6FWR - chains A and B; structure by X-ray diffraction, 2.50 A resolution.

# Chain A
Protein: ATP-dependent DNA helicase DinG
From: Escherichia coli
UniProt: A0A2H4TNL0 (A0A2H4TNL0_ECOLX); residues 1-716 here correspond to UniProt positions 46-761 (UniProt number = residue number + 45)
Sequence (716 residues; numbered 1 to 716; the number before each row is that of its first residue):
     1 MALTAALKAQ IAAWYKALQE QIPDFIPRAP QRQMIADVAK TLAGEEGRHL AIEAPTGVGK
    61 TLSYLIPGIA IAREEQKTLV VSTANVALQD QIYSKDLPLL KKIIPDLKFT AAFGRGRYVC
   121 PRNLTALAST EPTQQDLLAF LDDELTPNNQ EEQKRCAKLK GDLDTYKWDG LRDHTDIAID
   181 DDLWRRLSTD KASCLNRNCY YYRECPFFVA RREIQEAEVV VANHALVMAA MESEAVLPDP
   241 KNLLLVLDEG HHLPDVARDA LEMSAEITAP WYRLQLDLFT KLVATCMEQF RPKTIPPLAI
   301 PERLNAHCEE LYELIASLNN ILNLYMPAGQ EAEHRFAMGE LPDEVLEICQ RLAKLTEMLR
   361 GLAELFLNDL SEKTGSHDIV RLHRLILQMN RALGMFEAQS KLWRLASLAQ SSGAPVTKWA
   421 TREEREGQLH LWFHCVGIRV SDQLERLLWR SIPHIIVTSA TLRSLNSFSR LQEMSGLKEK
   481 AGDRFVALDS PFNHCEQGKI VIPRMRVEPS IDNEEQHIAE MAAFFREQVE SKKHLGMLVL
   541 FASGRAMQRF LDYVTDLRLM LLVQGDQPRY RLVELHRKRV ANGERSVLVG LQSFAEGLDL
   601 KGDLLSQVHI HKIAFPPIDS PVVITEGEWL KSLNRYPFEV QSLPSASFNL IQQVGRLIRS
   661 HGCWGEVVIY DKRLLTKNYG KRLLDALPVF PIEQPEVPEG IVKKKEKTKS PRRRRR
Unresolved in the structure: 1, 374-377, 705-716
Bound ions: 4Fe-4S cluster Fe: Cys-120, Cys-194, Cys-205
Ligand contacts: 4Fe-4S cluster (SF4): Cys-120, Pro-121, Arg-122, Thr-189, Cys-194, Leu-195, Asn-196, Cys-199, Tyr-201, Cys-205, Phe-208
What the authors report for this chain:
  - binding site for the 11-nt DNA strand (chain B): Arg-117, Arg-211, Phe-615, Tyr-636, Phe-638
  - mutagenesis - R117A, R211A: decreased binding to ssDNA
  - mutagenesis - R117A, R211A: decreased catalytic activity (Helicase activity)
  - specificity-determining residues: Phe-615, Phe-638

# Chain B
Molecule: 11-nt DNA strand
Sequence (11 nucleotides; row label = number of the first residue in the row):
     1 TTTTTTTTTT T

# How chain A and chain B interact
Pairs across the interface (51; chain A residue first):
  Asn-85(A) with DT8(B), phosphate contact; DT9(B), phosphate contact
  Val-86(A) with DT9(B), hydrogen bond to the phosphate
  Phe-113(A) with DT10(B), phosphate contact
  Gly-114(A) with DT10(B), hydrogen bond to the phosphate; DT11(B), phosphate contact
  Arg-115(A) with DT11(B), hydrogen bond to the phosphate
  Arg-117(A) with DT9(B), salt bridge to the phosphate; DT10(B), salt bridge to the phosphate
  Arg-211(A) with DT11(B), salt bridge to the phosphate
  Asn-223(A) with DT9(B), hydrogen bond to the phosphate; DT10(B), hydrogen bond to the phosphate
  Ala-225(A) with DT9(B), sugar contact; DT10(B), sugar contact
  Leu-226(A) with DT10(B), phosphate contact
  Ala-229(A) with DT11(B), sugar contact
  Ser-233(A) with DT11(B), phosphate contact
  Asp-259(A) with DT10(B), base contact
  Ala-542(A) with DT5(B), sugar contact; DT6(B), sugar contact
  Ser-543(A) with DT5(B), sugar contact; DT6(B), phosphate contact
  Gly-544(A) with DT6(B), hydrogen bond to the phosphate
  Arg-545(A) with DT5(B), salt bridge to the phosphate
  Gln-564(A) with DT7(B), hydrogen bond to the phosphate
  Leu-591(A) with DT6(B), phosphate contact; DT7(B), phosphate contact
  Gln-592(A) with DT6(B), hydrogen bond to the phosphate; DT7(B), hydrogen bond to the phosphate
  Ser-593(A) with DT7(B), hydrogen bond to the phosphate; DT8(B), hydrogen bond to the phosphate
  Lys-612(A) with DT4(B), salt bridge to the phosphate; DT5(B), salt bridge to the phosphate
  Phe-615(A) with DT3(B), phosphate contact; DT4(B), sugar contact
  Pro-616(A) with DT4(B), sugar contact
  Pro-617(A) with DT4(B), sugar contact; DT5(B), sugar contact
  Ile-618(A) with DT3(B), base contact; DT4(B), hydrogen bond to the sugar
  Asp-619(A) with DT4(B), hydrogen bond to the base; DT5(B), base contact
  Tyr-636(A) with DT1(B), stacking on the base; DT2(B), hydrogen bond to the base
  Phe-638(A) with DT2(B), base contact; DT3(B), sugar contact
  Arg-673(A) with DT3(B), salt bridge to the phosphate; DT4(B), salt bridge to the phosphate
  Lys-677(A) with DT3(B), phosphate contact
  Tyr-679(A) with DT2(B), phosphate contact; DT3(B), hydrogen bond to the phosphate
Interface residues without a listed pair, chain A (39 interface residues in all): Ala-84, Gly-116, Arg-569, Ile-613, Ser-620, Ser-642, Asn-678

# Overview
39 residues of chain A and 11 residues of chain B are in contact, with 15 hydrogen bonds, 8 salt bridges and 1
aromatic stacking contact. Polar contacts include Asp-619(A)/DT4(B), Tyr-636(A)/DT2(B) and Ile-618(A)/DT4(B).
The paper reports a binding site for the 11-nt DNA strand (chain B) at Arg-117(A), Arg-211(A) and Phe-615(A)
among others; R117A and R211A of chain A reduce binding to ssDNA.
Chain A is ATP-dependent DNA helicase DinG (Escherichia coli) and chain B is an 11-nt DNA strand; the
structure, Structure of DinG in complex with ssDNA, was determined by X-ray diffraction, deposited together
with 6FWS.
